Entry 6GBP (X-ray diffraction, 3.49 A resolution); this record covers chains B and C of the 3 polymer chains in the assembly.

[Chain B (and C)]
Protein: Polymerase cofactor VP35
Organism: Zaire ebolavirus
Notes: fragment: oligomerization domain; chain C of this document is another copy of the same molecule, construct and numbering; everything in this record applies to it too
UniProtKB: Q05127 (VP35_EBOZM); numbering as in UniProt (aligned over 82-145)
Sequence (73 residues; numbered 81 to 153; the number before each row is that of its first residue):
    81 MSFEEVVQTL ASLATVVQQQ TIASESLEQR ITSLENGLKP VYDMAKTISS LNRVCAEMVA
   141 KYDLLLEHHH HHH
Sequence notes: initiating methionine (81); expression tag (146-153)
Ion coordination: Hg2+ near Cys135 (its only coordinating residue here)
UniProt features mapped onto this chain:
  - mutagenesis: Leu90 to Leu93 (Complete loss of homotrimerization; when associated with A-107), Leu107 (L107A: Complete loss of homotrimerization; when associated with 90-AASA-93)

[Chain B / chain C interface]
Residue-residue contacts (43; chain B residue first):
  Phe83(B) - Met81(C)
  Phe83(B) - Ser82(C)
  Phe83(B) - Phe83(C)
  Phe83(B) - Val86(C)  hydrophobic
  Val86(B) - Val86(C)  hydrophobic
  Val87(B) - Val86(C)  hydrophobic
  Leu90(B) - Thr89(C)
  Leu90(B) - Leu90(C)  hydrophobic
  Leu90(B) - Leu93(C)
  Leu93(B) - Leu93(C)
  Ala94(B) - Leu93(C)
  Val97(B) - Val96(C)  hydrophobic
  Val97(B) - Gln100(C)  hydrogen bond (backbone-side chain)
  Gln100(B) - Gln100(C)
  Thr101(B) - Gln100(C)  hydrogen bond
  Ser104(B) - Leu107(C)
  Glu108(B) - Leu107(C)
  Glu108(B) - Arg110(C)  salt bridge
  Ile111(B) - Leu107(C)  hydrophobic
  Ile111(B) - Arg110(C)
  Ile111(B) - Ile111(C)  hydrophobic
  Thr112(B) - Arg110(C)  hydrogen bond
  Leu114(B) - Leu114(C)  hydrophobic
  Glu115(B) - Arg110(C)  salt bridge
  Leu118(B) - Leu114(C)  hydrophobic
  Tyr122(B) - Leu114(C)  hydrogen bond (side chain-backbone)
  Tyr122(B) - Gly117(C)
  Tyr122(B) - Leu118(C)
  Ala125(B) - Val121(C)  hydrophobic
  Ala125(B) - Met124(C)
  Ile128(B) - Met124(C)  hydrophobic
  Ser129(B) - Met124(C)
  Asn132(B) - Ile128(C)
  Asn132(B) - Leu131(C)
  Ala136(B) - Leu131(C)  hydrophobic
  Val139(B) - Val134(C)
  Val139(B) - Cys135(C)  hydrophobic
  Tyr142(B) - Met138(C)  hydrophobic
  Tyr142(B) - Tyr142(C)
  Asp143(B) - Lys141(C)  salt bridge
  Leu146(B) - Leu145(C)
  Glu147(B) - Lys141(C)
  His149(B) - Leu145(C)
Other interface residues (no listed pair), chain B (30 interface residues in all): Leu107, His150
Other interface residues (no listed pair), chain C (26 interface residues in all): His149

[Summary]
30 residues of chain B and 26 residues of chain C are in contact, with 4 hydrogen bonds and 3 salt bridges.
Among the polar pairs are Glu108(B)-Arg110(C), Glu115(B)-Arg110(C) and Asp143(B)-Lys141(C). UniProt lists 5
mutagenesis sites on chain B.
Both chains are Polymerase cofactor VP35 (Zaire ebolavirus). Entry 6GBP (Crystal Structure of the
oligomerization domain of VP35 from Ebola virus, mercury derivative) was determined by X-ray diffraction
together with 6GBO, 6GBQ and 6GBR from the same study.
